Entry 8XZH (electron microscopy, 2.60 A resolution); this record covers chains R and A of the 6 polymer chains in the assembly.

== Chain R ==
Name: Apelin receptor
Organism: Homo sapiens
Reference sequence: P35414 (APJ_HUMAN); residues 1-380 here = UniProt positions 1-380
Chain sequence (380 residues; each row starts with the number of its first residue):
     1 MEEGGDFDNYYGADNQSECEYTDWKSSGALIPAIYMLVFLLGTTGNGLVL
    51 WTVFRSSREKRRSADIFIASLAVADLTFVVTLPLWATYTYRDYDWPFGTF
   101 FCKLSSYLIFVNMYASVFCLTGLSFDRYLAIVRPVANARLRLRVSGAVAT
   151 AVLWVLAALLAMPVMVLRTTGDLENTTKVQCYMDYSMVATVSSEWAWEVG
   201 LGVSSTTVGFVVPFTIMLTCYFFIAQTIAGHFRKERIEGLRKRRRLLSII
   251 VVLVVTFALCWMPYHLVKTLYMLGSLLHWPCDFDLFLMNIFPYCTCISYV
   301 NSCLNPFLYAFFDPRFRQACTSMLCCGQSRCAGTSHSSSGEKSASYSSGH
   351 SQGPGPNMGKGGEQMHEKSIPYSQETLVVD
Not modelled in the structure: 1-17, 57-61, 326-380
Cystine bridges: Cys19-Cys281, Cys102-Cys181
UniProt features mapped onto this chain:
  - site (Required for APELA and APLN/apelin-13 interaction and signaling): Trp85, Arg168
  - glycosylation (N-linked (GlcNAc...) asparagine): Asn15, Asn175

== Chain A ==
Name: Guanine nucleotide-binding protein G(i) subunit alpha-1
Organism: Homo sapiens
Reference sequence: P63096 (GNAI1_HUMAN); residues 1-354 here = UniProt positions 1-354
Chain sequence (354 residues; numbered 1 to 354; the number before each row is that of its first residue):
     1 MGCTLSAEDKAAVERSKMIDRNLREDGEKAAREVKLLLLGAGESGKNTIV
    51 KQMKIIHEAGYSEEECKQYKAVVYSNTIQSIIAIIRAMGRLKIDFGDSAR
   101 ADDARQLFVLAGAAEEGFMTAELAGVIKRLWKDSGVQACFNRSREYQLND
   151 SAAYYLNDLDRIAQPNYIPTQQDVLRTRVKTTGIVETHFTFKDLHFKMFD
   201 VGAQRSERKKWIHCFEGVTAIIFCVALSDYDLVLAEDEEMNRMHASMKLF
   251 DSICNNKWFTDTSIILFLNKKDLFEEKIKKSPLTICYPEYAGSNTYEEAA
   301 AYIQCQFEDLNKRKDTKEIYTHFTCSTDTKNVQFVFDAVTDVIIKNNLKD
   351 CGLF
Not modelled in the structure: 1-2, 55-181, 233-239
Construct notes: conflict Asn47 (Ser in P63096), Ala203 (Gly in P63096), Ala245 (Glu in P63096), Ser326 (Ala in P63096)
UniProt features mapped onto this chain:
  - region: Lys35 to Lys46, Thr48 (G1 motif), Asp173 to Thr181 (G2 motif), Phe196 to Gly202, Gln204, Arg205 (G3 motif), Ile265 to Asp272 (G4 motif), Thr324, Cys325, Thr327 to Thr329 (G5 motif)
  - binding site (GTP): Glu43 to Lys46, Thr48, Ser151, Leu175 to Thr181, Asp200 to Gly202, Gln204, Asn269 to Asp272
  - binding site (Mg(2+)): Thr181
  - modified residue: Arg178 (ADP-ribosylarginine), Gln204 (Deamidated glutamine), Cys351 (ADP-ribosylcysteine)
  - lipidation: Gly2 (N-myristoyl glycine), Cys3 (S-palmitoyl cysteine)

== How chain R and chain A interact ==
Residue-residue contacts (35; chain R residue first):
  Arg62(R) - Asp350(A)
  Ser63(R) - Asp350(A)  hydrogen bond (backbone-side chain)
  Ala64(R) - Cys351(A)
  Arg127(R) - Cys351(A)  hydrogen bond (side chain-backbone)
  Ala130(R) - Asn347(A)  hydrogen bond (backbone-side chain)
  Ala130(R) - Cys351(A)  hydrophobic
  Ile131(R) - Ile344(A)
  Ile131(R) - Leu348(A)  hydrophobic
  Ile131(R) - Leu353(A)  hydrophobic
  Pro134(R) - Ile343(A)  hydrophobic
  Pro134(R) - Ile344(A)  hydrophobic
  Pro134(R) - Asn347(A)
  Val135(R) - Leu194(A)  hydrophobic
  Arg139(R) - Arg32(A)
  Arg141(R) - Asp350(A)  salt bridge
  Arg141(R) - Cys351(A)
  Leu142(R) - Arg32(A)
  Thr227(R) - Ile344(A)
  Ile228(R) - Leu348(A)  hydrophobic
  His231(R) - Asp341(A)  salt bridge
  His231(R) - Ile344(A)
  His231(R) - Lys345(A)
  Phe232(R) - Leu348(A)  hydrophobic
  Arg236(R) - Lys314(A)  hydrogen bond (side chain-backbone)
  Arg236(R) - Glu318(A)
  Glu238(R) - Lys314(A)
  Glu238(R) - Asp315(A)
  Lys242(R) - Asp315(A)  hydrogen bond (side chain-backbone)
  Leu246(R) - Leu353(A)
  Leu246(R) - Phe354(A)
  Phe312(R) - Leu353(A)
  Asp313(R) - Phe354(A)
  Pro314(R) - Phe354(A)  hydrophobic
  Arg315(R) - Lys349(A)  hydrogen bond (side chain-backbone)
  Arg315(R) - Phe354(A)
Other interface residues (no listed pair), chain R (28 interface residues in all): Asp126, Ala138, Ile224, Arg233, Ile249
Other interface residues (no listed pair), chain A (19 interface residues in all): Glu28, Asp193, Gly352

== Summary ==
28 residues of chain R face 19 of chain A across their interface; the contacts include 6 hydrogen bonds and 2
salt bridges. Polar pairs include Arg141(R)-Asp350(A), His231(R)-Asp341(A) and Ser63(R)-Asp350(A). From
UniProt: 21 GTP-binding residues and Mg2+-binding residue Thr181(A) on chain A.
Here chain R is Apelin receptor and chain A is Guanine nucleotide-binding protein G(i) subunit alpha-1, both
from Homo sapiens. Entry 8XZH (Cryo-EM structure of the MM07-bound human APLNR-Gi complex) was determined by
electron microscopy together with 8XZG, 8XZF, 8XZI and 8XZJ from the same study.
